Entry 5W8N (X-ray diffraction, 2.02 A resolution); this record covers chain A.

== Chain A ==
Molecule: Lipid-A-disaccharide synthase
Source organism: Escherichia coli BL21(DE3)
Notes: EC 2.4.1.182
UniProt: A0A140NAT1 (A0A140NAT1_ECOBD); residues 1-382 here = UniProt positions 1-382
Sequence (382 residues; each row starts with the number of its first residue):
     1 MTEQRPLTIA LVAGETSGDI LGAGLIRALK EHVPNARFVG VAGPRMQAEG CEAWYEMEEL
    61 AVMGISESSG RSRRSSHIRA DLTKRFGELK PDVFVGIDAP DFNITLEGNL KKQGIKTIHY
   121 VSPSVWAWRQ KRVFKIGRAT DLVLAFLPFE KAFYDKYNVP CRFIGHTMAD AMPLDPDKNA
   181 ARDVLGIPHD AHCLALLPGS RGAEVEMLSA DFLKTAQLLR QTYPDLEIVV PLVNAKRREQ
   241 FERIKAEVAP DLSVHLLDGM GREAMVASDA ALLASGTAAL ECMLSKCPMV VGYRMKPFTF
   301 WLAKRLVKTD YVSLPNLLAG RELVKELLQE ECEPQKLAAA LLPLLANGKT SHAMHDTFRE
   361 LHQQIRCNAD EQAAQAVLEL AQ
Not modelled in the structure: 1-3, 62-71
Differences from the reference sequence: engineered mutation S66 (Val in A0A140NAT1), S68 (Val in A0A140NAT1), S69 (Leu in A0A140NAT1), S72 (Leu in A0A140NAT1), S75 (Leu in A0A140NAT1), S76 (Leu in A0A140NAT1)
Reported in the primary citation:
  - contacts within the chain: W128-E330 (hydrogen bond), R129-E331 (salt bridge), R132-E330 (salt bridge), N316-L323 (hydrogen bond), N316-V324 (hydrogen bond)
  - interface residues: F298
  - conformationally variable residues (order/disorder transition): V62 to R71
  - mutagenesis - V66S/V68S/L69S, L72S/L75S/L76S, L72S/L75S, L72S/L76S, L75S/L76S, R201A: decreased catalytic activity
  - mutagenesis - V66S/V68S/L69S/L72S/L75S/L76S, R201A: abolished growth
  - mutagenesis - V66S/V68S/L69S/L72S/L75S/L76S: increased expression
  - mutagenesis - M46S/V66S/V68S/L69S/L72S/L75S/L76S, V66S/V68S/L69S/L72S/L75S/L76S/M295S: decreased stability
  - catalytic residues: R201 (proposed by the authors, not directly observed)
  - catalytic residues: D98 (citing earlier work)

== Summary ==
From the paper: catalytic residues R201 and D98; V66S/V68S/L69S, L72S/L75S/L76S and L72S/L75S, among others,
reduce catalytic activity; 9 substitutions were tested in all.
Chain A is Lipid-A-disaccharide synthase (Escherichia coli BL21(DE3)); the structure, Lipid A Disaccharide
Synthase (LpxB)-6 solubilizing mutations, was determined by X-ray diffraction (same publication as 5W8X).
